PDB entry 9DAO | electron microscopy, 2.80 A resolution | chains A and H of the 4 polymer chains in the assembly

== Chain A ==
Molecule: Integrin alpha-IIb
Source organism: Homo sapiens
UniProt: P08514 (ITA2B_HUMAN); residues 1-1008 here correspond to UniProt positions 32-1039 (UniProt number = residue number + 31)
Sequence (1008 residues; each row starts with the number of its first residue):
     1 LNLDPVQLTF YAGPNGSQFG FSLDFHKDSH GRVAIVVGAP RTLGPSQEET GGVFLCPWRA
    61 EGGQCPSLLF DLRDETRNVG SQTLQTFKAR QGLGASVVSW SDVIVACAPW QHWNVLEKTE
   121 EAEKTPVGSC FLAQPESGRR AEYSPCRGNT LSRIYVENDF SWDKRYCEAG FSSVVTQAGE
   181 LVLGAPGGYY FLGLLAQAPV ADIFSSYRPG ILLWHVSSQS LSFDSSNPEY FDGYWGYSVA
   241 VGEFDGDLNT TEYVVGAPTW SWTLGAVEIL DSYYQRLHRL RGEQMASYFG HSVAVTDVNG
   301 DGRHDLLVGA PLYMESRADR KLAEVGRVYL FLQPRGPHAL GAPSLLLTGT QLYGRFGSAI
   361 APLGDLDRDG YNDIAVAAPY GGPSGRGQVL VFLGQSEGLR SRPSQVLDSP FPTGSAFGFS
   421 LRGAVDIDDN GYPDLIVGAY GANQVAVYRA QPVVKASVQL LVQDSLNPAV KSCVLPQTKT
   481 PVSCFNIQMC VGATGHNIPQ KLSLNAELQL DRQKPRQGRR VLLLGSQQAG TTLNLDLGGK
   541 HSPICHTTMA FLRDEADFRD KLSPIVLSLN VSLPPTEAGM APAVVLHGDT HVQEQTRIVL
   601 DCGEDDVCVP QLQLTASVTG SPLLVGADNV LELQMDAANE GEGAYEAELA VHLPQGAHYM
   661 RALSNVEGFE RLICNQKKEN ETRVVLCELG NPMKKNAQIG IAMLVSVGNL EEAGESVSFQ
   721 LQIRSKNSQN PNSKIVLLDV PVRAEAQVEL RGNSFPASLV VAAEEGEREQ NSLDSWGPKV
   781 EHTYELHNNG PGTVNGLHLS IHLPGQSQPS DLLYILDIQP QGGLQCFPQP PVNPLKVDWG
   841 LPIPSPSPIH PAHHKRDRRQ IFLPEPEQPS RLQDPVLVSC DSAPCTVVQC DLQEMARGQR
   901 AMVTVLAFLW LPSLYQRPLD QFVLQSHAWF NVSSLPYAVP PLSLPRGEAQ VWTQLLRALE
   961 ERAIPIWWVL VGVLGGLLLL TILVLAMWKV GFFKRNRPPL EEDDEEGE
Unresolved in the structure: 452-1008
Disulfide bonds: Cys-56/Cys-65, Cys-107/Cys-130, Cys-146/Cys-167
Ion coordination: Ca2+ site 1: Glu-243, Asp-247, Thr-250, Glu-252; Ca2+ site 2: Asp-297, Asp-301, Arg-303, Asp-305; Ca2+ site 3: Asp-365, Asp-367, Asp-369, Tyr-371, Asp-373; Ca2+ site 4: Asp-426, Asp-428, Asn-430, Tyr-432, Asp-434

== Chain H ==
Molecule: R6H8 Fab heavy chain
Source organism: Mus musculus
Notes: antibody fragment or engineered binder
Sequence (227 residues; numbered 1 to 227; the number before each row is that of its first residue):
     1 RCSCRKSGPE VVKPGASVKI SCKASGYSFT AYFMNWVKQS HGKSLEWIGR VNPYNGDTLY
    61 NQRFKGKATL TVDNSSRTAH MELLSLTSED SAIYYCGRSG AYYRYDGRAY GMDYWGQGTS
   121 VTVSSAKTTP PSVYPLAPGS AAQTNSMVTL GCLVKGYFPE PVTVTWNSGS LSSGVHTFPA
   181 VLQSDLYTLS SSVTVTSSTW PSQSITCNVA HPASSTKVDK KIEPRGP
Disulfide bonds: Cys-22/Cys-96, Cys-152/Cys-207
Ion coordination: Mg2+: Asp-106 (shared with 2 residues of chain B)

== Chain A / chain H interface ==
Pairs across the interface - 17 pairs, chain A then chain H:
  Asp-159(A) with Tyr-32(H), hydrogen bond; Arg-104(H), salt bridge
  Phe-160(A) with Arg-104(H), hydrogen bond (backbone-side chain)
  Tyr-190(A) with Arg-104(H); Tyr-105(H)
  Leu-192(A) with Arg-104(H)
  Ser-226(A) with Ser-28(H); Thr-30(H)
  Asn-227(A) with Tyr-54(H)
  Pro-228(A) with Thr-30(H); Tyr-54(H); Tyr-102(H), hydrophobic
  Glu-229(A) with Tyr-54(H), hydrogen bond
  Phe-231(A) with Tyr-102(H), hydrophobic; Arg-104(H)
  Trp-262(A) with Tyr-54(H); Tyr-102(H), hydrophobic
Also at the interface, not in a pair above, chain A (12 interface residues in all): Glu-157, Tyr-189
Also at the interface, not in a pair above, chain H (9 interface residues in all): Arg-1, Ala-31

== Overview ==
12 residues of chain A face 9 of chain H across their interface; the contacts include 3 hydrogen bonds and 1
salt bridge. Polar pairs include Asp-159(A)/Arg-104(H), Asp-159(A)/Tyr-32(H) and Phe-160(A)/Arg-104(H).
Glu-243(A), Asp-247(A), Thr-250(A) and Glu-252(A) coordinate Ca2+ site 1.
Chain A is Integrin alpha-IIb (Homo sapiens) and chain H is R6H8 Fab heavy chain (Mus musculus); the
structure, AlphaIIbbeta3 in fully-extended conformation in complex with R6H8 Fab, was determined by electron
microscopy, deposited together with 9DAX.
